PDB entry 7IAF | X-ray diffraction, 2.34 A resolution | chains A and B

Chain A:
Protein: Serine protease subunit NS2B
From: Zika virus
Reference sequence: Q32ZE1 (POLG_ZIKV); residues 46-89 here correspond to UniProt positions 1414-1457 (UniProt number = residue number + 1368)
Sequence (46 residues; each row starts with the number of its first residue):
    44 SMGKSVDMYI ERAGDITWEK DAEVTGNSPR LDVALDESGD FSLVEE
Disordered / not traced: 44-49, 89
Construct notes: expression tag (44-45)
Ligand contacts: A1B9K ((2R)-2-(6-chloro-1H-indazol-4-yl)-2-[(2,3-dihydro-1H-isoindol-5-yl)amino]-N-(2-methylpropyl)acetamide): Ser81, Gly82, Asp83

Chain B:
Protein: Serine protease NS3
From: Zika virus
Notes: EC 3.4.21.91, 3.6.1.15, 3.6.4.13
Reference sequence: Q32ZE1 (POLG_ZIKV); residues 11-177 here correspond to UniProt positions 1509-1675 (UniProt number = residue number + 1498)
Sequence (168 residues; numbered 10 to 177; the number before each row is that of its first residue):
    10 MKEVKKGETT DGVYRVMTRR LLGSTQVGVG VMQEGVFHTM WHVTKGAALR SGEGRLDPYW
    70 GDVKQDLVSY CGPWKLDAAW DGLSEVQLLA VPPGERAKNI QTLPGIFKTK DGDIGAVALD
   130 YPAGTSGSPI LDKCGRVIGL YGNGVVIKNG SYVSAITQGK REEETPVE
Disordered / not traced: 10-15, 172-177
Construct notes: initiating methionine (10); conflict Lys107 (Arg1605 in Q32ZE1)
Ligand contacts: A1B9K ((2R)-2-(6-chloro-1H-indazol-4-yl)-2-[(2,3-dihydro-1H-isoindol-5-yl)amino]-N-(2-methylpropyl)acetamide): His51, Asp75, Tyr130, Pro131, Ala132, Ser135, Tyr150, Gly151, Asn152, Gly153, Val155, Tyr161
Curated features (UniProtKB/Swiss-Prot):
  - active site (Charge relay system): His51, Asp75, Ser135

How chain A and chain B interact:
Contacting residue pairs - 93 pairs, chain A then chain B:
  Asp50(A) with Thr27(B)
  Met51(A) with Met26(B); Val52(B); Thr53(B); Leu58(B), hydrophobic; Arg59(B), hydrogen bond (backbone-backbone)
  Tyr52(A) with Arg24(B); Val25(B); Met26(B), hydrogen bond (backbone-backbone); Arg28(B); Ser33(B), hydrogen bond; Arg59(B)
  Ile53(A) with Tyr23(B), hydrophobic; Arg24(B); Met41(B), hydrophobic; Phe46(B), hydrophobic; Arg59(B), hydrogen bond (backbone-backbone); Ser60(B); Leu65(B), hydrophobic
  Glu54(A) with Tyr23(B); Arg24(B), hydrogen bond (backbone-backbone)
  Arg55(A) with Glu17(B); Thr19(B); Asp20(B), hydrogen bond (side chain-backbone); Gly21(B); Val22(B); Tyr23(B)
  Ala56(A) with Val22(B), hydrogen bond (backbone-backbone); Arg24(B); Val100(B), hydrophobic; Ala106(B)
  Gly57(A) with Gly21(B); Val22(B), hydrogen bond (backbone-backbone)
  Asp58(A) with Leu98(B)
  Ile59(A) with Gly21(B); Val22(B); Val40(B), hydrophobic; Leu140(B), hydrophobic; Gly144(B); Val146(B), hydrophobic
  Thr60(A) with Asn108(B), hydrogen bond (backbone-side chain); Leu140(B)
  Trp61(A) with Glu94(B); Val95(B); Gln96(B); Gln110(B); Leu140(B); Asp141(B); Lys142(B)
  Glu62(A) with Gln96(B), hydrogen bond (backbone-side chain); Asn108(B)
  Ala65(A) with Gln96(B); Asn108(B)
  Glu66(A) with Asn108(B); Ile109(B); Gln110(B), hydrogen bond (backbone-backbone)
  Val67(A) with Gln110(B)
  Thr68(A) with Ile109(B); Gln110(B), hydrogen bond (backbone-backbone); Thr111(B), hydrogen bond (backbone-side chain); Leu128(B)
  Gly69(A) with Thr111(B)
  Asn70(A) with Leu112(B); Ala127(B)
  Ser71(A) with Leu112(B), hydrogen bond (side chain-backbone); Pro113(B); Gly114(B)
  Pro72(A) with Gly114(B); Ile115(B), hydrogen bond (backbone-backbone)
  Arg73(A) with Ile115(B); Lys117(B)
  Leu74(A) with Ile115(B), hydrogen bond (backbone-backbone); Phe116(B); Lys117(B), hydrogen bond (backbone-backbone); Ile156(B), hydrophobic; Val162(B), hydrophobic
  Asp75(A) with Lys117(B)
  Val76(A) with Phe116(B), hydrophobic; Lys117(B), hydrogen bond (backbone-backbone); Thr118(B)
  Leu78(A) with Lys73(B)
  Asp79(A) with Lys73(B)
  Ser81(A) with Val72(B)
  Gly82(A) with Val72(B); Lys73(B); Asn152(B), hydrogen bond (backbone-side chain)
  Phe84(A) with Asn152(B); Gly153(B); Ala164(B), hydrophobic
  Ser85(A) with Val154(B)
  Leu86(A) with Val154(B); Val155(B); Ile156(B), hydrophobic
Interface residues without a listed pair, chain A (33 interface residues in all): Glu80
Interface residues without a listed pair, chain B (57 interface residues in all): Val36, Ala57, Ile123

Overview:
The interface between chain A and chain B involves 33 residues on one side and 57 on the other, with 19
hydrogen bonds. Polar contacts include Tyr52(A)-Ser33(B), Arg55(A)-Asp20(B) and Thr60(A)-Asn108(B). Compound
A1B9K is bound between chain A and chain B.
Chain A is Serine protease subunit NS2B and chain B is Serine protease NS3, both from Zika virus; the
structure, Group deposition of ZIKV NS2B-NS3 protease in complex with inhibitors from ASAP Discovery
Consortium -- Crystal ..., was determined by X-ray diffraction.
